Entry 4KGG (X-ray diffraction, 2.78 A resolution); this record covers chains D and A of the 4 polymer chains in the assembly.

# Chain D
Name: Tumor necrosis factor receptor superfamily member 6B
Source organism: Homo sapiens
Notes: fragment: 30-195
Reference sequence: O95407 (TNF6B_HUMAN); residues 30-195 here = UniProt positions 30-195
Chain sequence (174 residues; row label = number of the first residue in the row):
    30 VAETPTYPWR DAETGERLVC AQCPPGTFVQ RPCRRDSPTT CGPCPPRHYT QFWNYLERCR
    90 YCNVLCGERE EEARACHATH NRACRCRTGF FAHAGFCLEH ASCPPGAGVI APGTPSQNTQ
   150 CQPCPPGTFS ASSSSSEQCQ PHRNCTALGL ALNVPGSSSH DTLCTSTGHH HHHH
Unresolved in the structure: 30-32, 196-203
Disulfide bonds: Cys-49/Cys-62, Cys-52/Cys-70, Cys-73/Cys-88, Cys-91/Cys-105, Cys-95/Cys-113, Cys-115/Cys-126, Cys-132/Cys-150, Cys-153/Cys-168, Cys-174/Cys-193
Glycans and other covalent adducts: N-acetylglucosamine (NAG) linked to Asn-173
Sequence notes: expression tag (196-203)
Bound ions: Mg2+: Cys-132, Pro-133, Ala-136, Ser-159, Ser-161

# Chain A
Name: Tumor necrosis factor ligand superfamily member 14
Source organism: Homo sapiens
Notes: fragment: 83-240
Reference sequence: O43557 (TNF14_HUMAN); numbering as in UniProt (aligned over 83-240)
Chain sequence (158 residues; row label = number of the first residue in the row):
    83 LIQERRSHEV NPAAHLTGAN SSLTGSGGPL LWETQLGLAF LRGLSYHDGA LVVTKAGYYY
   143 IYSKVQLGGV GCPLGLASTI THGLYKRTPR YPEELELLVS QQSPCGRATS SSSNWFDSSF
   203 LGGVVHLEAG EEVVVRVLDE RLVRLRDGTR SYFGAFMV
Unresolved in the structure: 83-91, 157-158, 189-194
Disulfide bonds: Cys-154/Cys-187
Sequence notes: engineered mutation Ser-195 (Arg in O43557), Asn-196 (Val in O43557), Phe-198 (Trp in O43557), Glu-214 (Lys in O43557)
What the authors report for this chain:
  - post-translational modification sites: Asn-102 (proposed by the authors, not directly observed)
  - mutagenesis - Y173F, R228E: decreased binding to HVEM (citing earlier work)
  - mutagenesis - Y173F: decreased binding to LTbetaR (citing earlier work)
  - mutagenesis - R228E: unchanged binding to LTbetaR (citing earlier work)
  - mutagenesis - R226D/L227Y/R228T/D229K/G230E/T231D: decreased binding to Tumor necrosis factor receptor superfamily member 6B (chain D)

# Chain D / chain A interface
Contacting residue pairs (25; chain D residue first):
  Pro-134(D) / Leu-220(A)
  Pro-155(D) / Glu-175(A)
  Gly-156(D) / Glu-175(A)
  Ala-160(D) / Ser-108(A)
  Ser-162(D) / Arg-223(A)
  Leu-181(D) / Pro-171(A)
  Leu-181(D) / Tyr-173(A)
  Leu-181(D) / Pro-174(A)  hydrophobic
  Val-183(D) / Arg-169(A)
  Pro-184(D) / Thr-170(A)
  Pro-184(D) / Tyr-173(A)
  Pro-184(D) / Pro-174(A)
  Pro-184(D) / Glu-175(A)
  Gly-185(D) / Pro-174(A)  hydrogen bond (backbone-backbone)
  Gly-185(D) / Glu-175(A)
  Gly-185(D) / Glu-176(A)  hydrogen bond (backbone-backbone)
  Ser-186(D) / Glu-176(A)
  Ser-186(D) / Arg-218(A)  hydrogen bond
  Ser-187(D) / Arg-218(A)
  Ser-188(D) / Gly-109(A)  hydrogen bond (side chain-backbone)
  Ser-188(D) / Arg-218(A)  hydrogen bond
  His-189(D) / Ser-108(A)
  His-189(D) / Gly-109(A)
  His-189(D) / Gly-110(A)
  Thr-191(D) / Pro-174(A)
Interface residues without a listed pair, chain D (17 interface residues in all): Pro-133, Gly-135, His-171
Interface residues without a listed pair, chain A (15 interface residues in all): Gly-107, Asp-221

# Overview
The interface between chain D and chain A involves 17 residues on one side and 15 on the other, with 5
hydrogen bonds. Among the polar pairs are Ser-186(D)/Arg-218(A), Ser-188(D)/Gly-109(A) and
Ser-188(D)/Arg-218(A). N-acetylglucosamine is covalently linked to Asn-173(D). From the paper: Y173F and R228E
of chain A reduce binding to HVEM; a modification site at Asn-102(A).
Chain D is Tumor necrosis factor receptor superfamily member 6B and chain A is Tumor necrosis factor ligand
superfamily member 14, both from Homo sapiens; the structure, Crystal structure of light mutant2 and dcr3
complex, was determined by X-ray diffraction together with 4KG8, 4J6G and 4EN0 from the same study.
